PDB entry 8WKQ | electron microscopy, 3.80 A resolution | chains E and J of the 103 polymer chains in the assembly

Chain E:
Name: Flagellar biosynthetic protein FliR
Source organism: Salmonella enterica subsp. enterica serovar Typhimurium str. LT2
Reference sequence: P54702 (FLIR_SALTY); numbering as in UniProt (aligned over 1-264)
Chain sequence (264 residues; numbered 1 to 264; the number before each row is that of its first residue):
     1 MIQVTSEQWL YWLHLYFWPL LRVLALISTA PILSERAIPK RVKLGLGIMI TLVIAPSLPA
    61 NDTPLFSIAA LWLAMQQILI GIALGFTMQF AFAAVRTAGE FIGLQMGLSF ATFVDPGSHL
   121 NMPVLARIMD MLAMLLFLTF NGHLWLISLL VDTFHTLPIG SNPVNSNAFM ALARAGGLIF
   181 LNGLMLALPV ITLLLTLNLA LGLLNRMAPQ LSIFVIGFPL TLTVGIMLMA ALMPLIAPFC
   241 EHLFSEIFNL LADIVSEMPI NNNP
Unresolved in the structure: 1-3, 257-264

Chain J:
Name: Flagellar biosynthetic protein FliP
Source organism: Salmonella enterica subsp. enterica serovar Typhimurium str. LT2
Reference sequence: P54700 (FLIP_SALTY); residues 1-245 here = UniProt positions 1-245
Chain sequence (245 residues; numbered 1 to 245; the number before each row is that of its first residue):
     1 MRRLLFLSLA GLWLFSPAAA AQLPGLISQP LAGGGQSWSL SVQTLVFITS LTFLPAILLM
    61 MTSFTRIIIV FGLLRNALGT PSAPPNQVLL GLALFLTFFI MSPVIDKIYV DAYQPFSEQK
   121 ISMQEALDKG AQPLRAFMLR QTREADLALF ARLANSGPLQ GPEAVPMRIL LPAYVTSELK
   181 TAFQIGFTIF IPFLIIDLVI ASVLMALGMM MVPPATIALP FKLMLFVLVD GWQLLMGSLA
   241 QSFYS
Unresolved in the structure: 1-36

How chain E and chain J interact:
Pairs across the interface (56; chain E residue first):
  Ile-32(E) with Phe-183(J)
  Glu-35(E) with Leu-73(J); Phe-183(J)
  Ile-38(E) with Leu-179(J), hydrophobic; Phe-183(J), hydrophobic
  Pro-39(E) with Ile-68(J), hydrophobic
  Arg-41(E) with Leu-59(J); Met-60(J)
  Val-42(E) with Leu-179(J), hydrophobic
  Gly-45(E) with Met-60(J)
  Leu-46(E) with Val-175(J), hydrophobic
  Met-49(E) with Pro-172(J), hydrophobic; Val-175(J), hydrophobic
  Ile-50(E) with Phe-150(J), hydrophobic
  Val-53(E) with Ala-154(J), hydrophobic; Arg-168(J)
  Ile-54(E) with Leu-153(J)
  Gly-107(E) with Met-205(J)
  Leu-108(E) with Leu-198(J), hydrophobic; Ser-202(J); Met-205(J)
  Phe-110(E) with Met-205(J), hydrophobic; Met-210(J), hydrophobic
  Leu-120(E) with Pro-213(J), hydrophobic
  Met-122(E) with Asp-197(J); Pro-214(J), hydrophobic
  Val-124(E) with Leu-194(J); Leu-198(J), hydrophobic
  Leu-125(E) with Leu-198(J), hydrophobic
  Ile-128(E) with Leu-198(J), hydrophobic
  Met-131(E) with Phe-187(J), hydrophobic; Phe-190(J), hydrophobic; Leu-194(J), hydrophobic
  Leu-132(E) with Ile-191(J), hydrophobic
  Met-134(E) with Phe-187(J), hydrophobic
  Leu-135(E) with Gln-184(J); Phe-187(J), hydrophobic
  Leu-138(E) with Lys-180(J), hydrogen bond (backbone-side chain); Phe-183(J), hydrophobic; Gln-184(J)
  Asn-141(E) with Ala-145(J); Lys-180(J), hydrogen bond
  His-143(E) with Thr-176(J); Lys-180(J)
  Leu-144(E) with Ala-145(J), hydrophobic; Asp-146(J); Leu-149(J), hydrophobic; Thr-176(J)
  Ser-148(E) with Leu-149(J)
  Val-151(E) with Leu-153(J), hydrophobic
  Phe-214(E) with Met-210(J), hydrophobic
  Phe-218(E) with Met-205(J)
  Pro-219(E) with Ala-206(J)
  Leu-222(E) with Ser-202(J); Met-205(J), hydrophobic
  Ile-226(E) with Ser-202(J)
Also at the interface, not in a pair above, chain E (43 interface residues in all): Leu-33, Ala-37, Ser-57, Ala-111, Asp-115, Arg-127, Thr-139, Ile-147
Also at the interface, not in a pair above, chain J (40 interface residues in all): Thr-65, Ile-69, Arg-143, Arg-152, Asn-155, Leu-171, Thr-188, Ala-201, Met-211, Ala-215

Overview:
43 residues of chain E and 40 residues of chain J are in contact, with 2 hydrogen bonds. Polar pairs include
Leu-138(E)/Lys-180(J) and Asn-141(E)/Lys-180(J).
Chain E is Flagellar biosynthetic protein FliR and chain J is Flagellar biosynthetic protein FliP, both from
Salmonella enterica subsp. enterica serovar Typhimurium str. LT2; the structure, Cryo-EM structure of the MS
ring (C1) with export apparatus and proximal rod within the flagellar ..., was determined by electron
microscopy (same publication as 8WHT, 8WIW, 8WK3, 8WK4, 8WKI, 8WKK and 11 further entries).
